6XA8 - chains A and D; structure by X-ray diffraction, 2.20 A resolution.

== Chain A ==
Molecule: Protein scribble homolog
Source organism: Homo sapiens
Reference sequence: Q14160 (SCRIB_HUMAN); numbering as in UniProt (aligned over 700-816)
Amino-acid sequence (122 residues; numbered 695 to 816; the number before each row is that of its first residue):
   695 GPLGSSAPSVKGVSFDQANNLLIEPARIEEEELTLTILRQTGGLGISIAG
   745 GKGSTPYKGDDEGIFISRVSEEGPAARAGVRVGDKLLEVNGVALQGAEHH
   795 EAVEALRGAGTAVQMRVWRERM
Disordered / not traced: 695-714
Sequence notes: expression tag (695-699)
Swiss-Prot annotation at these positions:
  - modified residue (Phosphoserine): Ser708, Ser764
  - mutagenesis: Leu738 to Gly739 (Alters interaction with LPP), Leu738 (L738R: Loss of anti-proliferative activity)

== Chain D ==
Molecule: C-terminal peptide of Vangl2
Amino-acid sequence (7 residues; numbered 385 to 391; the number before each row is that of its first residue):
   385 LQSETSV

== How chain A and chain D interact ==
Pairs across the interface (22):
  Gly737(A) with Val391(D)
  Leu738(A) with Val391(D), hydrogen bond (backbone-backbone)
  Gly739(A) with Val391(D), hydrogen bond (backbone-backbone)
  Ile740(A) with Ser390(D); Val391(D), hydrogen bond (backbone-backbone)
  Ser741(A) with Thr389(D); Ser390(D)
  Ile742(A) with Ser387(D); Glu388(D); Thr389(D), hydrogen bond (backbone-backbone)
  Ala743(A) with Ser387(D)
  Gly744(A) with Ser387(D)
  Gly747(A) with Leu385(D)
  Ser748(A) with Leu385(D)
  Thr749(A) with Leu385(D), hydrogen bond (backbone-backbone); Gln386(D), hydrogen bond
  Ser761(A) with Glu388(D)
  His793(A) with Ser387(D); Glu388(D); Thr389(D), hydrogen bond
  Val797(A) with Thr389(D)
  Arg801(A) with Val391(D)
Interface residues without a listed pair, chain A (17 interface residues in all): Arg733, Leu800
From the paper, about this interface:
  - interface residues, chain A: Leu738(A), Gly739(A)

== In short ==
The interface between chain A and chain D involves 17 residues on one side and 7 on the other, with 7 hydrogen
bonds. Among the polar pairs are Gly739(A)-Val391(D), Thr749(A)-Gln386(D) and His793(A)-Thr389(D). Curated
annotation (UniProt) lists 2 mutagenesis sites on chain A. The paper reports interface residues Leu738(A) and
Gly739(A).
Chain A is Protein scribble homolog (Homo sapiens) and chain D is C-terminal peptide of Vangl2; the structure,
Crystal Structure of Human Scribble PDZ1:Vangl2 complex, was determined by X-ray diffraction, deposited
together with 6XA6, 6XA7 and 7JO7.
